PDB entry 7O4H | electron microscopy, 3.40 A resolution | chains B and C of the 4 polymer chains in the assembly

# Chain B (and C)
Protein: cGMP-gated cation channel alpha-1
Source organism: Bos taurus
Notes: chain C of this document is another copy of the same molecule, construct and numbering; everything in this record applies to it too
Reference sequence: Q00194 (CNGA1_BOVIN); residues 1-690 here = UniProt positions 1-690
Amino-acid sequence (690 residues; numbered 1 to 690; the number before each row is that of its first residue):
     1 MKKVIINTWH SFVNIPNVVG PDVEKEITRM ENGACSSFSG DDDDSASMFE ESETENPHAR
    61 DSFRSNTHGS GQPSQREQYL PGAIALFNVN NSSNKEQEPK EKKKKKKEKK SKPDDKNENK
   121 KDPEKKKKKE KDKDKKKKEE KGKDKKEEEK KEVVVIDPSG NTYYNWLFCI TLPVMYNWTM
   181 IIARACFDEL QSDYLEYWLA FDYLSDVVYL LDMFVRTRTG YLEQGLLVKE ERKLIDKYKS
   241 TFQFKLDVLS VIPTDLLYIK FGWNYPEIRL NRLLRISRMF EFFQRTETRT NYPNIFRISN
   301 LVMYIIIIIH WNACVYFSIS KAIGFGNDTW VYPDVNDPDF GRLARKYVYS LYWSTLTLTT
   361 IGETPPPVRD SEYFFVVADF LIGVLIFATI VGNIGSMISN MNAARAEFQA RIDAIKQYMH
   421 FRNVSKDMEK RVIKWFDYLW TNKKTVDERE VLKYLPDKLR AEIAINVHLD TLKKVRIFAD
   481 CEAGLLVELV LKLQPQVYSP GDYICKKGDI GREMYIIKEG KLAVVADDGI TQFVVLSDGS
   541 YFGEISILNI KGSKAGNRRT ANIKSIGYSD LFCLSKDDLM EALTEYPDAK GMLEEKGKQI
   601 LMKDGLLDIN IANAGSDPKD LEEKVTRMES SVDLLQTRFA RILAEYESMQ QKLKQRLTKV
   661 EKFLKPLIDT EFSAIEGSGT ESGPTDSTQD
Unresolved in the structure: 1-150, 619-690 (chain C: 1-153, 618-690)

# Chain B / chain C interface
Pairs across the interface - 33 pairs, chain B then chain C:
  Leu222(B) - Asn442(C)
  Gln224(B) - Gly567(C)
  Gly225(B) - Gly567(C)
  Gly225(B) - Tyr568(C)
  Leu226(B) - Lys521(C)
  Thr288(B) - Arg405(C)  hydrogen bond
  Thr360(B) - Ile361(C)
  Asp370(B) - Arg342(C)  salt bridge
  Asp370(B) - Arg345(C)  salt bridge
  Tyr373(B) - Val348(C)  hydrophobic
  Tyr373(B) - Tyr352(C)  hydrophobic
  Leu381(B) - Ile306(C)  hydrophobic
  Phe387(B) - Phe387(C)  hydrophobic
  Val391(B) - Val391(C)  hydrophobic
  Gly392(B) - Ile398(C)
  Asn393(B) - Ile398(C)
  Ser396(B) - Gly395(C)
  Ser396(B) - Ile398(C)
  Ser396(B) - Ser399(C)
  Lys443(B) - Gln417(C)  hydrogen bond (backbone-side chain)
  Glu448(B) - Tyr418(C)
  Val451(B) - Ile415(C)
  Leu452(B) - Tyr418(C)  hydrophobic
  Tyr454(B) - Arg411(C)
  Leu455(B) - Phe436(C)  hydrophobic
  Pro456(B) - Trp435(C)  hydrophobic
  Lys458(B) - Gln496(C)
  Lys458(B) - Val497(C)
  Lys458(B) - Tyr498(C)
  Ile463(B) - Val424(C)  hydrophobic
  Asn466(B) - Val424(C)
  Asn466(B) - Ser425(C)
  Asn466(B) - Met428(C)
Also at the interface, not in a pair above, chain B (35 interface residues in all): Glu223, Ile361, Pro367, Val368, Arg369, Val377, Phe380, Ala388, Thr389, Leu459, Val467
Also at the interface, not in a pair above, chain C (40 interface residues in all): Ile305, Tyr349, Thr355, Leu356, Ile390, Ile394, Ala414, Arg422, Val432, Tyr438, Glu519, Gly520

# Overview
35 residues of chain B face 40 of chain C across their interface; the contacts include 2 hydrogen bonds and 2
salt bridges. Polar contacts include Asp370(B)-Arg342(C), Asp370(B)-Arg345(C) and Thr288(B)-Arg405(C).
Chain B and chain C are both cGMP-gated cation channel alpha-1 (Bos taurus); the structure, The structure of
the native CNGA1/CNGB1 CNG channel from retinal rods, was determined by electron microscopy.
